4N0U - chains A and B of the 4 polymer chains in the assembly; structure by X-ray diffraction, 3.80 A resolution.

# Chain A
Molecule: IgG receptor FcRn large subunit p51
Source organism: Homo sapiens
Notes: fragment: FcRn, alpha chain, ecd
UniProtKB: P55899 (FCGRN_HUMAN); residues 4-267 here correspond to UniProt positions 27-290 (UniProt number = residue number + 23)
Sequence (264 residues; each row starts with the number of its first residue):
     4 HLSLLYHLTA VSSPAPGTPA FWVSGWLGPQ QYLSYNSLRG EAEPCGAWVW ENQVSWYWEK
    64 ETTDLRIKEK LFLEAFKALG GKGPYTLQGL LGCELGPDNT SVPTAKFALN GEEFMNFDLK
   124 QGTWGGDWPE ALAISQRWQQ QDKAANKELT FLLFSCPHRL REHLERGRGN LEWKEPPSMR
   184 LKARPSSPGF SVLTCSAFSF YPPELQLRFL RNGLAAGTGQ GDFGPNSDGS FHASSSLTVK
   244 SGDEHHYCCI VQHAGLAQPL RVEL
Swiss-Prot annotation at these positions:
  - glycosylation: N102 (N-linked (GlcNAc...) asparagine)
Disulfide bonds: C96-C159, C198-C252

# Chain B
Molecule: Beta-2-microglobulin
Source organism: Homo sapiens
Notes: fragment: beta-2 microglobulin
UniProtKB: P61769 (B2MG_HUMAN); residues 1-99 here correspond to UniProt positions 21-119 (UniProt number = residue number + 20)
Sequence (99 residues; numbered 1 to 99; the number before each row is that of its first residue):
     1 IQRTPKIQVY SRHPAENGKS NFLNCYVSGF HPSDIEVDLL KNGERIEKVE HSDLSFSKDW
    61 SFYLLYYTEF TPTEKDEYAC RVNHVTLSQP KIVKWDRDM
Swiss-Prot annotation at these positions:
  - modified residue: Q2 (Pyrrolidone carboxylic acid)
  - glycosylation: I1 (N-linked (Glc) (glycation) isoleucine), K19 (N-linked (Glc) (glycation) lysine), K41 (N-linked (Glc) (glycation) lysine), K48 (N-linked (Glc) (glycation) lysine), K58 (N-linked (Glc) (glycation) lysine), K91 (N-linked (Glc) (glycation) lysine), K94 (N-linked (Glc) (glycation) lysine)
Disulfide bonds: C25-C80

# Interface between chain A and chain B
Residue-residue contacts - 64 pairs, chain A then chain B:
  H10(A) - S55(B)
  H10(A) - F56(B)  hydrogen bond (side chain-backbone)
  L11(A) - F56(B)
  T12(A) - F56(B)
  T12(A) - F62(B)
  W25(A) - L54(B)  hydrogen bond (side chain-backbone)
  S27(A) - S55(B)  hydrogen bond
  W29(A) - S55(B)
  W29(A) - Y63(B)
  Q34(A) - D53(B)  hydrogen bond
  S37(A) - D53(B)
  C48(A) - D53(B)
  Q91(A) - H31(B)  hydrogen bond
  Q91(A) - F56(B)
  Q91(A) - W60(B)  hydrogen bond (side chain-backbone)
  Q91(A) - F62(B)
  G92(A) - F56(B)
  L93(A) - F56(B)  hydrophobic
  L93(A) - K58(B)
  L93(A) - W60(B)  hydrophobic
  K109(A) - W60(B)
  F110(A) - W60(B)
  A111(A) - W60(B)  hydrophobic
  N113(A) - I1(B)
  N113(A) - H31(B)
  G114(A) - H31(B)  hydrogen bond (backbone-side chain)
  E115(A) - I1(B)
  E116(A) - W60(B)
  S181(A) - P14(B)
  R183(A) - P14(B)
  K185(A) - R97(B)  hydrogen bond (side chain-backbone)
  K185(A) - D98(B)
  R187(A) - D96(B)  salt bridge
  R187(A) - D98(B)
  R187(A) - M99(B)
  T197(A) - D98(B)
  T197(A) - M99(B)
  S199(A) - D98(B)  hydrogen bond (side chain-backbone)
  F201(A) - S11(B)
  F201(A) - R12(B)
  F201(A) - H13(B)
  F201(A) - P14(B)
  S202(A) - R12(B)  hydrogen bond (side chain-backbone)
  S202(A) - H13(B)  hydrogen bond
  D225(A) - K6(B)  salt bridge
  D225(A) - Q8(B)
  F226(A) - Q8(B)  hydrogen bond (backbone-side chain)
  G227(A) - Y10(B)
  P228(A) - Y10(B)  hydrogen bond (backbone-side chain)
  P228(A) - Y26(B)
  P228(A) - L65(B)
  N229(A) - Y10(B)
  N229(A) - R12(B)
  N229(A) - N24(B)  hydrogen bond
  N229(A) - L65(B)
  S230(A) - R12(B)  hydrogen bond
  S230(A) - F22(B)
  S230(A) - N24(B)
  S230(A) - L65(B)
  S230(A) - Y67(B)
  D231(A) - R12(B)  salt bridge
  H235(A) - Y10(B)
  H235(A) - S11(B)
  H235(A) - M99(B)  hydrogen bond (side chain-backbone)
Interface residues without a listed pair, chain A (39 interface residues in all): V14, A18, T89, S237
Interface residues without a listed pair, chain B (28 interface residues in all): S33, D34

# In short
39 residues of chain A face 28 of chain B across their interface; the contacts include 16 hydrogen bonds and 3
salt bridges. Polar pairs include R187(A)-D96(B), D225(A)-K6(B) and D231(A)-R12(B).
Here chain A is IgG receptor FcRn large subunit p51 and chain B is Beta-2-microglobulin, both from Homo
sapiens. Entry 4N0U (Ternary complex between Neonatal Fc receptor, serum albumin and Fc) was determined by
X-ray diffraction, deposited together with 4N0F.
